5KUG - chain A; structure by X-ray diffraction, 1.90 A resolution.

Chain A:
Molecule: Calcium uniporter protein, mitochondrial
Source organism: Homo sapiens
Reference sequence: Q8NE86 (MCU_HUMAN); residue numbers follow UniProt; this construct covers 72-189
Amino-acid sequence (124 residues; numbered 66 to 189; the number before each row is that of its first residue):
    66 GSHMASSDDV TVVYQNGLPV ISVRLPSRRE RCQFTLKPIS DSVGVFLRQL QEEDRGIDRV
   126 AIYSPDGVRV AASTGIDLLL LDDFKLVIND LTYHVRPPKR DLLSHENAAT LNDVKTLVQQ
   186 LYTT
Disordered / not traced: 66-73, 168-189
Construct notes: expression tag (66-71)
Swiss-Prot annotation at these positions:
  - modified residue: Ser-92 (Phosphoserine), Cys-97 (S-glutathionyl cysteine)
  - mutagenesis: Ser-92 (S92A: Decreased MCU current; when associated with A-57; S92A: Impairs calcium uptake, but has no effect on oligomerization and interaction with MICU1 and MICU2), Cys-97 (C97A: Abolished glutathionylation in response to reactive oxygen species), Asp-123 (D123R: No effect on calcium uptake in presence of high concentrations of calcium. Abolished dimerization of MCU), Lys-180 (K180A: No effect on calcium uptake, oligomerization and interaction with MICU1 and MICU2)
From the paper describing this entry:
  - post-translational modification sites: Ser-92 (citing earlier work)
  - mutagenesis - D131R, D147R: decreased stability

Overview:
UniProt lists 4 mutagenesis sites. From the paper: D131R and D147R reduce stability; a modification site at
Ser-92.
Chain A is Calcium uniporter protein, mitochondrial (Homo sapiens); the structure, Human mitochondrial calcium
uniporter (residues 72-189) crystal structure with lithium, was determined by X-ray diffraction (same
publication as 5KUE, 5KUI and 5KUJ).
